4MVN - chain A; structure by X-ray diffraction, 1.70 A resolution.

Chain A:
Name: Serine protease splA
Source organism: Staphylococcus aureus
Notes: EC 3.4.21.-
Reference sequence: Q2FXC2 (SPLA_STAA8); residues 1-200 here correspond to UniProt positions 36-235 (UniProt number = residue number + 35)
Sequence (200 residues; each row starts with the number of its first residue):
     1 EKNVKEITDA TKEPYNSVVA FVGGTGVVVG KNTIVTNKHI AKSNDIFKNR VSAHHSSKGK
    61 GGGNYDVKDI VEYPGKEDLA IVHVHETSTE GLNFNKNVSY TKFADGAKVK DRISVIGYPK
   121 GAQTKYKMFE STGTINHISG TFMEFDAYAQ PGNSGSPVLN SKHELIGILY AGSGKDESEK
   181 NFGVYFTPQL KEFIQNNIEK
Unresolved in the structure: 177
Glycans and other covalent adducts: compound I1S linked to Ser154
Residues lining bound ligands: I1S ([(1S)-1-{[(benzyloxy)carbonyl]amino}-2-phenylethyl]phosphonic acid): Asn37, His39, Ala149, Gln150, Pro151, Leu169, Tyr170, Ala171, Gly172, Ser173, Gly174, Ser178, Asn181
Swiss-Prot annotation at these positions:
  - active site (Charge relay system): His39, Asp78, Ser154
What the authors report for this chain:
  - binding site for I1S: Gly23, Ala149, Pro151, Gly152, Ser154, Leu169, Tyr170, Gly172, Ser178, Asn181
  - catalytic residues: Gly152, Ser154
  - specificity-determining residues: Asn181
  - conformationally variable residues: Gly172

Summary:
Covalently linked compound I1S: at Ser154. Curated annotation (UniProt) lists 3 active-site residues. From the
paper: catalytic residues Gly152 and Ser154; a binding site for I1S at Gly23, Ala149 and Pro151 among others.
Chain A is Serine protease splA (Staphylococcus aureus); the structure, Crystal structure of the
staphylococcal serine protease SplA in complex with a specific phosphonate inhibitor, was determined by X-ray
diffraction together with 3UFA from the same study.
